2QT9 - chains A and B; structure by X-ray diffraction, 2.10 A resolution.

# Chain A (and B)
Protein: Dipeptidyl peptidase 4
Organism: Homo sapiens
Notes: EC 3.4.14.5; chain B of this document is another copy of the same molecule, construct and numbering; everything in this record applies to it too
UniProt: P27487 (DPP4_HUMAN); residue numbers follow UniProt; this construct covers 1-766
Amino-acid sequence (766 residues; each row starts with the number of its first residue):
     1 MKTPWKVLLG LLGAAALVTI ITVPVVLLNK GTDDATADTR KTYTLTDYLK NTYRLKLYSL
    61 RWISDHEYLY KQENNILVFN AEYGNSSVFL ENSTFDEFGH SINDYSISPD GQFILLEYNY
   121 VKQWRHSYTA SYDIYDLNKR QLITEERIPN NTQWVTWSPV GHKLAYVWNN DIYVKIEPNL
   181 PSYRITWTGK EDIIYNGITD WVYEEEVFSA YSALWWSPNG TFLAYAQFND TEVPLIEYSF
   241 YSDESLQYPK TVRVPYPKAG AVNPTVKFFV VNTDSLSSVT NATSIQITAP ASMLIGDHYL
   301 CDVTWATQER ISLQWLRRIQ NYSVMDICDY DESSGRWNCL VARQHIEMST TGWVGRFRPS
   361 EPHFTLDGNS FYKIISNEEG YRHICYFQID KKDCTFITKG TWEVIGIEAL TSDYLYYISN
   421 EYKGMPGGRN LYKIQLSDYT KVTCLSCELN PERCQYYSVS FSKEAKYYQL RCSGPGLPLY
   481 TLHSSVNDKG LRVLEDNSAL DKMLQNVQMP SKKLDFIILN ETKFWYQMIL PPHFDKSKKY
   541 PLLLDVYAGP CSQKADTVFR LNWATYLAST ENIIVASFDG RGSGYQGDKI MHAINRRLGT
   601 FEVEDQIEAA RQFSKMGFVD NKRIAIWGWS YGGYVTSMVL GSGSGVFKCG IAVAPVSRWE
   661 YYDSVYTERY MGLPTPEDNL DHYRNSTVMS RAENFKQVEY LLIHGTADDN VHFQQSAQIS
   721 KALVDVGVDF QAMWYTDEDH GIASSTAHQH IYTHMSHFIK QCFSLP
Unresolved in the structure: 1-38
Construct notes: engineered mutation Thr39 (Ser in P27487)
Cystine bridges: Cys328-Cys339, Cys385-Cys394, Cys444-Cys447, Cys454-Cys472, Cys649-Cys762
Covalent attachments: N-acetylglucosamine (NAG) linked to Asn85, Asn92, Asn150, Asn219, Asn281, Asn321, Asn520; glycan linked to Asn229
Metal / ion sites: Na+: Gly490, Leu491
Residues lining bound ligands: 524 ((2S,3S)-3-amino-4-[(3S)-3-fluoropyrrolidin-1-yl]-N,N-dimethyl-4-oxo-2-(trans-4-[1,2,4]triazolo[1,5-a]pyridin-5-ylcycloh exyl)butanamide): Arg125, Glu205, Glu206, Val207, Ser209, Phe357, Arg358, Tyr547, Ser630, Tyr631, Val656, Tyr662, Tyr666, Asn710, Val711, His740
Swiss-Prot annotation at these positions:
  - active site (Charge relay system): Ser630, Asp708, His740
  - glycosylation (N-linked (GlcNAc...) asparagine): Asn85, Asn92, Asn150, Asn219, Asn229, Asn281, Asn321, Asn520, Asn685

# Interface between chain A and chain B
Pairs across the interface - 112 pairs, chain A then chain B:
  Pro234(A) with Tyr248(B)
  Leu235(A) with Tyr248(B)
  Ile236(A) with Pro249(B)
  Glu237(A) with Ser239(B); Thr251(B), hydrogen bond; Arg253(B), salt bridge
  Tyr238(A) with Ser239(B)
  Ser239(A) with Glu237(B), hydrogen bond (side chain-backbone); Tyr238(B)
  Tyr241(A) with Phe713(B); Gln714(B); Ala717(B), hydrophobic; Gln718(B), hydrogen bond (backbone-side chain)
  Ser242(A) with Gln718(B), hydrogen bond (backbone-side chain); Lys721(B), hydrogen bond (backbone-side chain)
  Asp243(A) with Gln718(B), hydrogen bond (backbone-side chain)
  Glu244(A) with Arg658(B), salt bridge; Tyr661(B), hydrogen bond (backbone-side chain); Thr687(B); Met689(B); Gln718(B)
  Leu246(A) with Tyr661(B); Gln714(B)
  Gln247(A) with Lys258(B); Ala259(B), hydrogen bond (side chain-backbone); Glu660(B), hydrogen bond (side chain-backbone); Tyr661(B); Gln714(B), hydrogen bond (backbone-side chain)
  Tyr248(A) with Pro234(B); Leu235(B); Tyr256(B), hydrogen bond (side chain-backbone); Pro257(B); Lys258(B), hydrogen bond (side chain-backbone); Ala261(B)
  Pro249(A) with Ile236(B); Gln714(B)
  Thr251(A) with Glu237(B), hydrogen bond
  Arg253(A) with Glu237(B), salt bridge; Arg253(B)
  Tyr256(A) with Tyr248(B), hydrogen bond (backbone-side chain)
  Pro257(A) with Tyr248(B)
  Lys258(A) with Gln247(B); Tyr248(B), hydrogen bond (backbone-side chain)
  Ala259(A) with Gln247(B), hydrogen bond (backbone-side chain)
  Ala261(A) with Tyr248(B)
  Arg658(A) with Glu244(B), salt bridge
  Glu660(A) with Gln247(B), hydrogen bond (backbone-side chain)
  Tyr661(A) with Glu244(B), hydrogen bond (side chain-backbone); Leu246(B); Gln247(B)
  Thr687(A) with Glu244(B)
  Met689(A) with Glu244(B)
  Phe713(A) with Tyr241(B); Trp734(B)
  Gln714(A) with Tyr241(B); Leu246(B); Gln247(B), hydrogen bond (side chain-backbone); Pro249(B)
  Ser716(A) with Trp734(B)
  Ala717(A) with Tyr241(B), hydrophobic; Trp734(B); Thr736(B), hydrogen bond (backbone-side chain)
  Gln718(A) with Tyr241(B), hydrogen bond (side chain-backbone); Ser242(B), hydrogen bond (side chain-backbone); Asp243(B), hydrogen bond (side chain-backbone); Glu244(B)
  Ser720(A) with Trp734(B), hydrogen bond; Thr736(B), hydrogen bond
  Lys721(A) with Ser242(B), hydrogen bond (side chain-backbone); Thr736(B); Asp737(B)
  Val724(A) with Tyr735(B), hydrophobic; Thr746(B); Ala747(B), hydrophobic; His750(B)
  Asp725(A) with Thr746(B), hydrogen bond
  Val728(A) with His750(B), hydrogen bond (backbone-side chain)
  Asp729(A) with His750(B); His754(B), salt bridge; His757(B), salt bridge
  Phe730(A) with Met733(B); His750(B); His754(B)
  Gln731(A) with Gln731(B); His754(B)
  Ala732(A) with Ala732(B); Trp734(B), hydrophobic
  Met733(A) with Phe730(B); Trp734(B)
  Trp734(A) with Leu702(B), hydrophobic; Phe713(B); Ser716(B); Ser720(B), hydrogen bond; Ala732(B), hydrophobic; Met733(B); Trp734(B), hydrophobic
  Tyr735(A) with Val724(B), hydrophobic
  Thr736(A) with Ala717(B), hydrogen bond (side chain-backbone); Ser720(B), hydrogen bond; Lys721(B)
  Asp737(A) with Lys721(B)
  Thr746(A) with Val724(B); Asp725(B), hydrogen bond
  Ala747(A) with Val724(B)
  His750(A) with Val724(B); Val728(B), hydrogen bond (side chain-backbone); Asp729(B); Phe730(B)
  His754(A) with Asp729(B), salt bridge; Phe730(B); Gln731(B)
  His757(A) with Asp729(B), salt bridge
Also at the interface, not in a pair above, chain A (53 interface residues in all): Ser245, Leu702, Leu723
Also at the interface, not in a pair above, chain B (52 interface residues in all): Ser245

# Summary
Chain A and chain B form an interface of 53 and 52 residues respectively; the contacts include 33 hydrogen
bonds and 8 salt bridges. Polar contacts include Glu237(A)-Arg253(B), Glu244(A)-Arg658(B) and
Asp729(A)-His754(B). Ligands of chain A: compound 524.
Both chains are Dipeptidyl peptidase 4 (Homo sapiens). Entry 2QT9 (Human dipeptidyl peptidase iv/cd26 in
complex with a 4-aryl cyclohexylalanine inhibitor) was determined by X-ray diffraction, deposited together
with 2QTB.
